PDB entry 3UUS | X-ray diffraction, 5.65 A resolution (low resolution: residue-level contacts below are approximate; hydrogen-bond / salt-bridge calls are withheld) | chains C and G of the 8 polymer chains in the assembly

Chain C:
Protein: Ribonucleoside-diphosphate reductase 1 subunit alpha
From: Escherichia coli
Notes: EC 1.17.4.1
UniProt: P00452 (RIR1_ECOLI); residues 1-761 here = UniProt positions 1-761
Amino-acid sequence (761 residues; row label = number of the first residue in the row):
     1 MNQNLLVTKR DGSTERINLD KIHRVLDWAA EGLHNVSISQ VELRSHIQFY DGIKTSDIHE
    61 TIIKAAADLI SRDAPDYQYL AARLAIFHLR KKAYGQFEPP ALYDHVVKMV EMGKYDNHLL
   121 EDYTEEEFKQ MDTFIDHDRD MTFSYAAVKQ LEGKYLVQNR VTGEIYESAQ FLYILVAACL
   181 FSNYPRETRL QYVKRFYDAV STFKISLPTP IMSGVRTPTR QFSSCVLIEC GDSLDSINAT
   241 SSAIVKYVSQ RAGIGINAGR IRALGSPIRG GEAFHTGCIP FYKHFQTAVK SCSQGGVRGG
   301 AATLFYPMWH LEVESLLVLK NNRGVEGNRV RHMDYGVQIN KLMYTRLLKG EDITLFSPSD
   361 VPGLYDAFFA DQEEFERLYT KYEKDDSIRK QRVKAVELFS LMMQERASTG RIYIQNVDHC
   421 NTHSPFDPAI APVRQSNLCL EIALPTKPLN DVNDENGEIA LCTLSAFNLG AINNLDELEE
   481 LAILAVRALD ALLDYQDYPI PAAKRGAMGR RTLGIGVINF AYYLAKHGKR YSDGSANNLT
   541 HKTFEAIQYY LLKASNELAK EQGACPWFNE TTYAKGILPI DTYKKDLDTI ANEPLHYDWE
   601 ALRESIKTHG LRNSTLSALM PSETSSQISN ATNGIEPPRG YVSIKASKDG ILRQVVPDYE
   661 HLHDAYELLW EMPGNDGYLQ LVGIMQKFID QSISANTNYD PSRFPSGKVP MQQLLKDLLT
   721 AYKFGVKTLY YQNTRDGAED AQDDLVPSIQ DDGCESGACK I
Disordered / not traced: 1-5, 738-761
Cystine bridges: Cys225-Cys462
Residues lining bound ligands:
  - 2'-deoxyadenosine 5'-triphosphate (DTP), molecule 1: Val7, Lys9, Arg10, Glu15, Arg16, Ile17, Asn18, Leu19, Lys21, Ile22, Thr55, Ile58, His59, Ile62, Phe87, Lys91
  - 2'-deoxyadenosine 5'-triphosphate (DTP), molecule 2: Asp232, Ser233, Leu234, Ile237, Ile261, Arg262, Pro267, Ile268, Arg269, His275, Thr276, Phe281
Curated features (UniProtKB/Swiss-Prot):
  - active site: Asn437 (Proton acceptor), Cys439 (Cysteine radical intermediate), Glu441 (Proton acceptor)
  - binding site (ATP): Lys9, Glu15 to Lys21, Thr55, Lys91
  - binding site (GDP): Thr209, Asn437, Glu441, Glu623 to Ser625
  - binding site (dTTP): Asp232 to Leu234, Arg262, Arg269
  - site: Cys225 (Important for hydrogen atom transfer), Cys462 (Important for hydrogen atom transfer), Tyr730 (Important for electron transfer), Tyr731 (Important for electron transfer), Cys754 (Interacts with thioredoxin/glutaredoxin), Cys759 (Interacts with thioredoxin/glutaredoxin)
  - modified residue: Lys283 (N6-acetyllysine)
  - natural variant: Met1 to Asn2 (deletion: In 15% of the chains), Met1 (deletion: In 30% of the chains)
  - mutagenesis: Glu441 (E441A/Q: Loss of activity; E441D: Decrease in activity), Tyr730 (Y730F: Loss of activity), Tyr731 (Y731F: Loss of activity)
From the paper describing this entry:
  - catalytic residues: Tyr731

Chain G:
Protein: Ribonucleoside-diphosphate reductase 1 subunit beta
From: Escherichia coli
Notes: EC 1.17.4.1
UniProt: P69924 (RIR2_ECOLI); residues 1-375 here correspond to UniProt positions 2-376 (UniProt number = residue number + 1)
Amino-acid sequence (375 residues; numbered 1 to 375; the number before each row is that of its first residue):
     1 AYTTFSQTKN DQLKEPMFFG QPVNVARYDQ QKYDIFEKLI EKQLSFFWRP EEVDVSRDRI
    61 DYQALPEHEK HIFISNLKYQ TLLDSIQGRS PNVALLPLIS IPELETWVET WAFSETIHSR
   121 SYTHIIRNIV NDPSVVFDDI VTNEQIQKRA EGISSYYDEL IEMTSYWHLL GEGTHTVNGK
   181 TVTVSLRELK KKLYLCLMSV NALEAIRFYV SFACSFAFAE RELMEGNAKI IRLIARDEAL
   241 HLTGTQHMLN LLRSGADDPE MAEIAEECKQ ECYDLFVQAA QQEKDWADYL FRDGSMIGLN
   301 KDILCQYVEY ITNIRMQAVG LDLPFQTRSN PIPWINTWLV SDNVQVAPQE VEVSSYLVGQ
   361 IDSEVDTDDL SNFQL
Disordered / not traced: 340-362
Bound ions: Fe ion site 1: Asp84, Glu115, His118; Fe ion site 2: Glu115, Glu204, Glu238, His241
From the paper describing this entry:
  - catalytic residues: Trp48

How chain C and chain G interact:
Pairs across the interface (49):
  Leu19(C) - Ser295(G)
  His23(C) - Asn300(G)
  His23(C) - Asp302(G)
  Asn35(C) - Ser329(G)
  Ser37(C) - Pro331(G)
  Ser37(C) - Ile332(G)
  Ser37(C) - Pro333(G)
  Ser39(C) - Gly298(G)
  Ser39(C) - Ile303(G)
  Ser39(C) - Pro331(G)
  Ser39(C) - Ile332(G)
  Ser39(C) - Trp334(G)
  Gln40(C) - Pro333(G)
  Glu42(C) - Ile297(G)
  Glu42(C) - Gly298(G)
  Glu42(C) - Leu299(G)
  Leu43(C) - Glu220(G)
  Leu43(C) - Ile297(G)
  Leu43(C) - Trp334(G)
  Arg44(C) - Glu220(G)
  Arg44(C) - Trp334(G)
  His46(C) - Glu220(G)
  Lys341(C) - Leu375(G)
  Tyr344(C) - Leu375(G)
  Leu348(C) - Thr367(G)
  Leu348(C) - Leu370(G)
  Leu348(C) - Ser371(G)
  Leu348(C) - Phe373(G)
  Val396(C) - Val365(G)
  Val396(C) - Thr367(G)
  Ser400(C) - Val365(G)
  Lys584(C) - Leu375(G)
  Asp586(C) - Leu375(G)
  Met711(C) - Glu364(G)
  Met711(C) - Val365(G)
  Gln712(C) - Glu364(G)
  Gln712(C) - Val365(G)
  Gln712(C) - Asp366(G)
  Gln712(C) - Leu370(G)
  Leu715(C) - Val365(G)
  Leu715(C) - Leu370(G)
  Leu719(C) - Leu370(G)
  Leu719(C) - Phe373(G)
  Leu719(C) - Leu375(G)
  Thr720(C) - Phe373(G)
  Tyr722(C) - Leu375(G)
  Lys723(C) - Phe373(G)
  Lys723(C) - Gln374(G)
  Lys723(C) - Leu375(G)
Also at the interface, not in a pair above, chain C (31 interface residues in all): Val36, Ile38, Thr345, Leu347, Gly350, Pro710, Lys716
Also at the interface, not in a pair above, chain G (26 interface residues in all): Met296, Asn330, Ser363, Asp369

Overview:
The interface between chain C and chain G involves 31 residues on one side and 26 on the other. Ligands of
chain C: 2'-deoxyadenosine 5'-triphosphate. Curated annotation (UniProt) lists 3 active-site residues, 10
ATP-binding residues, 6 GDP-binding residues and 5 dTTP-binding residues on chain C. The paper reports
catalytic residues Tyr731(C) and Trp48(G).
Here chain C is Ribonucleoside-diphosphate reductase 1 subunit alpha and chain G is Ribonucleoside-diphosphate
reductase 1 subunit beta, both from Escherichia coli. Entry 3UUS (Crystal structure of the dATP inhibited E.
coli class Ia ribonucleotide reductase complex) was determined by X-ray diffraction.
